4QV9 - chains K and W of the 28 polymer chains in the assembly; structure by X-ray diffraction, 2.60 A resolution.

# Chain K
Protein: Proteasome subunit beta type-5
From: Saccharomyces cerevisiae
Notes: EC 3.4.25.1
UniProtKB: P30656 (PSB5_YEAST); residues 1-212 here correspond to UniProt positions 76-287 (UniProt number = residue number + 75)
Amino-acid sequence (212 residues; numbered 1 to 212; the number before each row is that of its first residue):
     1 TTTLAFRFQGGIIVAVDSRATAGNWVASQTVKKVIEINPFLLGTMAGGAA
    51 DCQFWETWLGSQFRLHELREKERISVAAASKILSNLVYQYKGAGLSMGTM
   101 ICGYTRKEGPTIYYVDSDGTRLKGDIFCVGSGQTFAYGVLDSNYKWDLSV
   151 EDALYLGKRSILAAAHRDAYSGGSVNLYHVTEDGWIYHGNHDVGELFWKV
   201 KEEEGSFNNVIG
Differences from the reference sequence: engineered mutation F63 (Cys138 in P30656)
Metal / ion sites: Mg2+ site 1 near I82 (its only coordinating residue here); Mg2+ site 2: A165, D168, S171 (shared with D204(W) of chain W)

# Chain W
Protein: Proteasome subunit beta type-3
From: Saccharomyces cerevisiae
Notes: EC 3.4.25.1
UniProtKB: P25451 (PSB3_YEAST); residues 0-204 here correspond to UniProt positions 1-205 (UniProt number = residue number + 1)
Amino-acid sequence (205 residues; each row starts with the number of its first residue; numbering starts at 0):
     0 MSDPSSINGGIVVAMTGKDCVAIACDLRLGSQSLGVSNKFEKIFHYGHVF
    50 LGITGLATDVTTLNEMFRYKTNLYKLKEERAIEPETFTQLVSSSLYERRF
   100 GPYFVGPVVAGINSKSGKPFIAGFDLIGCIDEAKDFIVSGTASDQLFGMC
   150 ESLYEPNLEPEDLFETISQALLNAADRDALSGWGAVVYIIKKDEVVKRYL
   200 KMRQD
Disordered / not traced: 0
Metal / ion sites: Mg2+: D204 (shared with A165(K), D168(K), S171(K) of chain K)
Swiss-Prot annotation at these positions:
  - modified residue: S30 (Phosphoserine)
  - cross-link: K69 (Glycyl lysine isopeptide (Lys-Gly) (interchain with G-Cter in ubiquitin))

# How chain K and chain W interact
Residue-residue contacts (44; chain K residue first):
  R19(K) - D204(W)  salt bridge
  N24(K) - S5(W)
  N24(K) - D177(W)
  N24(K) - A178(W)  hydrogen bond (backbone-backbone)
  N24(K) - L179(W)
  W25(K) - Q144(W)
  W25(K) - R176(W)
  V26(K) - R176(W)  hydrogen bond (backbone-side chain)
  V26(K) - D177(W)
  V26(K) - A178(W)
  A27(K) - R176(W)  hydrogen bond (backbone-side chain)
  S28(K) - R176(W)
  Q29(K) - D175(W)  hydrogen bond (side chain-backbone)
  F135(K) - L33(W)  hydrophobic
  A165(K) - D204(W)
  H166(K) - W182(W)  hydrogen bond (backbone-side chain)
  H166(K) - Q203(W)  hydrogen bond (side chain-backbone)
  R167(K) - S32(W)
  R167(K) - L33(W)
  R167(K) - G34(W)  hydrogen bond (side chain-backbone)
  D168(K) - S32(W)
  A169(K) - R27(W)
  A169(K) - S32(W)  hydrogen bond (backbone-backbone)
  A169(K) - A178(W)
  Y170(K) - S32(W)
  Y170(K) - A178(W)  hydrophobic
  Y170(K) - L179(W)
  S171(K) - D204(W)
  G172(K) - D204(W)
  G173(K) - R202(W)  hydrogen bond (backbone-side chain)
  G173(K) - D204(W)  hydrogen bond (backbone-side chain)
  D192(K) - R202(W)  salt bridge
  V193(K) - D204(W)
  G194(K) - R202(W)
  F197(K) - Q203(W)
  W198(K) - K200(W)
  W198(K) - M201(W)
  W198(K) - Q203(W)
  N209(K) - N37(W)
  N209(K) - K38(W)  hydrogen bond (backbone-side chain)
  V210(K) - N37(W)
  V210(K) - Q203(W)
  I211(K) - K38(W)
  G212(K) - K200(W)
Interface residues without a listed pair, chain K (27 interface residues in all): T21
Interface residues without a listed pair, chain W (22 interface residues in all): Q31, V35, T140

# Overview
The interface between chain K and chain W involves 27 residues on one side and 22 on the other, with 11
hydrogen bonds and 2 salt bridges. Polar pairs include R19(K)-D204(W), D192(K)-R202(W) and V26(K)-R176(W).
A165(K), D168(K), S171(K) and D204(W) form the Mg2+ site.
Here chain K is Proteasome subunit beta type-5 and chain W is Proteasome subunit beta type-3, both from
Saccharomyces cerevisiae. Entry 4QV9 (yCP beta5-C63F mutant) was determined by X-ray diffraction together with
4QUX, 4QUY, 4QV0, 4QV1, 4QV3, 4QV4 and 42 further entries from the same study.
